PDB entry 8S7O | electron microscopy, 2.80 A resolution | chains B and E of the 6 polymer chains in the assembly

# Chain B
Molecule: DNA gyrase subunit B
From: Mycobacterium tuberculosis
Notes: EC 5.6.2.2
UniProtKB: P9WG45 (GYRB_MYCTU); residues 5-675 here = UniProt positions 5-675
Amino-acid sequence (678 residues; numbered -2 to 675; the number before each row is that of its first residue; numbers below 1 keep their minus sign (Gly-2 is residue -2)):
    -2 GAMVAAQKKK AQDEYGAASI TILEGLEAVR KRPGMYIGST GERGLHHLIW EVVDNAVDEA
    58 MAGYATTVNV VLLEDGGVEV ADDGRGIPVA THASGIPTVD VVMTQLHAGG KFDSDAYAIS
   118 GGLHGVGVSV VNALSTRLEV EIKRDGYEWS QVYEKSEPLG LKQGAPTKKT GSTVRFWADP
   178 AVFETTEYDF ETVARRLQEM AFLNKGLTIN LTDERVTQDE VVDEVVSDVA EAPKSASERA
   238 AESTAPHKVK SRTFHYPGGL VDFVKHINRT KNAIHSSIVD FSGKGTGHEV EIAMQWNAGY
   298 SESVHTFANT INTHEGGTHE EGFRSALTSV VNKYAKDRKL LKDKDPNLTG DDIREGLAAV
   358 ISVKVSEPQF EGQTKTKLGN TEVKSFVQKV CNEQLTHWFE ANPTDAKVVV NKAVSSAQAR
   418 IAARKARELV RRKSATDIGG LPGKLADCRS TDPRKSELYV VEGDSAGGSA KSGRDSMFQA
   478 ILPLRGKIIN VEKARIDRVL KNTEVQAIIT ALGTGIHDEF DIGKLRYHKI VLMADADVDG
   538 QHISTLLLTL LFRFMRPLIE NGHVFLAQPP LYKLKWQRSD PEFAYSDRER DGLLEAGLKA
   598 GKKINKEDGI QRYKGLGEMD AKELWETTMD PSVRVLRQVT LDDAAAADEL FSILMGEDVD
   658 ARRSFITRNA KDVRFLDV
Unresolved in the structure: -2 to 436, 567-610, 668-675
Sequence notes: expression tag (-2 to 4)
Curated features (UniProtKB/Swiss-Prot):
  - binding site (ATP): Tyr12, Asn52, Asp79, Gly83, Gly107, Lys108, Tyr114, Leu120 to Val125, Ser169, Gln370 to Lys372
  - binding site (Mg(2+)): Glu459, Asp532, Asp534
  - site (Interaction with DNA): Lys484, Asn487
  - mutagenesis: Gly157 (G157S: Increased resistance to aminopyrazinamides, however genome not sequenced), Ser169 (S169A: Increased resistance to pyrrolamides and novobiocin, however genome not sequenced), Asp472 (D472H: No supercoiling activity), Arg482 (R482K: Increased susceptibility to fluoroquinolones, half supercoiling activity, no fluoroquinolone-induced DNA cleavage (makes sequence more like E.coli)), Asn499 (N499D: 17-fold increased resistance to fluoroquinolones, slightly increased DNA cleavage in absence of drugs), Asp577 (D577A: 37% supercoiling, 54% decatenation, 126% DNA cleavage in presence of norfloxacin; D577R: <2% supercoiling, 4% decatenation), Glu620 to Asp627 (<3% supercoiling, 18% decatenation, 75% DNA cleavage in presence of norfloxacin), Glu620 (E620A: 15% supercoiling, 19% decatenation, 143% DNA cleavage in presence of norfloxacin; E620R: 10% supercoiling, 7% decatenation), Glu623 (E623A: 18% supercoiling, 11% decatenation, 131% DNA cleavage in presence of norfloxacin; E623R: <2% supercoiling, 2% decatenation), Asp627 (D627A: 13% supercoiling, 10% decatenation, 42% DNA cleavage in presence of norfloxacin; D627R: <2% supercoiling, 3% decatenation)

# Chain E
Molecule: 150-nt DNA strand
Sequence (150 nucleotides; numbered -45 to 104; the number before each row is that of its first residue; numbers below 1 keep their minus sign (DG-45 is residue -45)):
   -45 GTACCGGACG TTGCGCCCGT AGGGCTACGG CGGCCTTCGC TCTTCTTAGT ATTACCCCTT
    15 CCGGTAGGTC GGAGCGCAGC GCTTGCGGTC GTTCTGCATC GGGTCGCGCA GCCGGCGGTA
    75 CGGCCGCTAT TACCGGACGA AGAGCGGCTT
Unresolved in the structure: -45 to 1, 19-104

# Interface between chain B and chain E
Residue-residue contacts - 16 pairs, chain B then chain E:
  Glu459(B) with DC9(E), sugar contact
  Gly460(B) with DC9(E), phosphate contact; DC10(E), phosphate contact
  Asp461(B) with DC10(E), hydrogen bond to the phosphate; DC11(E), phosphate contact
  Ser462(B) with DC10(E), hydrogen bond to the phosphate
  Arg482(B) with DA8(E), base contact; DC9(E), sugar contact; DC10(E), sugar contact
  Gly483(B) with DA8(E), sugar contact; DC9(E), sugar contact
  Lys484(B) with DT7(E), hydrogen bond to the base; DA8(E), hydrogen bond to the base
  Asp532(B) with DC9(E), phosphate contact
  Asp536(B) with DT7(E), phosphate contact; DA8(E), sugar contact
Interface residues without a listed pair, chain B (10 interface residues in all): Ile540

# Overview
10 residues of chain B and 5 residues of chain E are in contact; the contacts include 4 hydrogen bonds. Polar
pairs include Lys484(B)-DT7(E), Lys484(B)-DA8(E) and Asp461(B)-DC10(E). UniProt lists 17 ATP-binding residues,
3 Mg2+-binding residues and 14 mutagenesis sites on chain B.
Chain B is DNA gyrase subunit B (Mycobacterium tuberculosis) and chain E is a 150-nt DNA strand; the
structure, M. tuberculosis gyrase holocomplex with 150 bp DNA and BDM71403, was determined by electron
microscopy.
